4F0V - chain A; structure by X-ray diffraction, 1.60 A resolution.

Chain A:
Molecule: Putative uncharacterized protein
Source organism: Pseudomonas aeruginosa
Reference sequence: Q9I2Q1 (Q9I2Q1_PSEAE); numbering as in UniProt (aligned over 1-154)
Sequence (188 residues; each row starts with the number of its first residue; numbers below 1 keep their minus sign (Met-33 is residue -33)):
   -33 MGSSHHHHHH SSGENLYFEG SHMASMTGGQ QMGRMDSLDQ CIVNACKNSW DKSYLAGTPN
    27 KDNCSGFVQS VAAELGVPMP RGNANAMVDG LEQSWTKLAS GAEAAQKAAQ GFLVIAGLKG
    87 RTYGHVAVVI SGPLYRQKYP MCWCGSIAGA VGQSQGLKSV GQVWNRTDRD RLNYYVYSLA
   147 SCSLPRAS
Not modelled in the structure: -33 to 2
Sequence notes: expression tag (-33 to 0)
Swiss-Prot annotation at these positions:
  - active site: Cys30 (Nucleophile), His91 (Proton acceptor)
Disulfides: Cys7-Cys148
Ligand contacts: succinic acid (SIN): Val54, Leu84, Lys85, Arg137, Asn139
From the paper describing this entry:
  - contacts within the chain: Tyr101-Tyr105 (hydrogen bond)
  - catalytic residues: Cys30, His91 (by similarity / conservation)
  - binding site for succinic acid: Lys85, Arg137, Asn139
  - catalytic residues: Cys110, Ser112 (proposed by the authors, not directly observed)

Overview:
Chain A binds succinic acid. From UniProt: active-site residues Cys30 and His91. From the paper: catalytic
residues Cys30, His91 and Cys110 among others; a binding site for succinic acid at Lys85, Arg137 and Asn139.
Chain A is Putative uncharacterized protein (Pseudomonas aeruginosa); the structure, Crystal structure of type
effector Tse1 from Pseudomonas aeruginousa, was determined by X-ray diffraction, deposited together with 4F0W.
